PDB entry 5L5S | X-ray diffraction, 2.60 A resolution | chains O and P of the 28 polymer chains in the assembly

Chain O:
Name: Proteasome subunit alpha type-2
Source organism: Saccharomyces cerevisiae (strain ATCC 204508 / S288c)
Notes: EC 3.4.25.1
UniProtKB: P23639 (PSA2_YEAST); residue numbers follow UniProt; this construct covers 1-250
Chain sequence (250 residues; each row starts with the number of its first residue):
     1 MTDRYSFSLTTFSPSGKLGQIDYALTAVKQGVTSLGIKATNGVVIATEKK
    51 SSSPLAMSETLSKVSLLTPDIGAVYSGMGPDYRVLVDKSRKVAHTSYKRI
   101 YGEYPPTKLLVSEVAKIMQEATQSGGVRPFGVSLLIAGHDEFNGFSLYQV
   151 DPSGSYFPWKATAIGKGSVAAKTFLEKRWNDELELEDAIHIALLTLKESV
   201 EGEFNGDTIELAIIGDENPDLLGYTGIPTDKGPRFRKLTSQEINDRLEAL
Swiss-Prot annotation at these positions:
  - cross-link: Lys-108 (Glycyl lysine isopeptide (Lys-Gly) (interchain with G-Cter in ubiquitin))

Chain P:
Name: Proteasome subunit alpha type-3
Source organism: Saccharomyces cerevisiae (strain ATCC 204508 / S288c)
Notes: EC 3.4.25.1
UniProtKB: P23638 (PSA3_YEAST); residues 0-257 here correspond to UniProt positions 1-258 (UniProt number = residue number + 1)
Chain sequence (258 residues; row label = number of the first residue in the row; numbering starts at 0):
     0 MGSRRYDSRTTIFSPEGRLYQVEYALESISHAGTAIGIMASDGIVLAAER
    50 KVTSTLLEQDTSTEKLYKLNDKIAVAVAGLTADAEILINTARIHAQNYLK
   100 TYNEDIPVEILVRRLSDIKQGYTQHGGLRPFGVSFIYAGYDDRYGYQLYT
   150 SNPSGNYTGWKAISVGANTSAAQTLLQMDYKDDMKVDDAIELALKTLSKT
   200 TDSSALTYDRLEFATIRKGANDGEVYQKIFKPQEIKDILVKTGITKKDED
   250 EEADEDMK
Unresolved in the structure: 0, 245-257
Swiss-Prot annotation at these positions:
  - cross-link (Glycyl lysine isopeptide (Lys-Gly)): Lys-99 (interchain with G-Cter in ubiquitin), Lys-198 (interchain with G-Cter in ubiquitin), Lys-230 (interchain with G-Cter in ubiquitin)

Chain O / chain P interface:
Contacting residue pairs - 64 pairs, chain O then chain P:
  Arg-4(O) / Ser-2(P)  hydrogen bond (backbone-side chain)
  Tyr-5(O) / Ser-2(P)
  Tyr-5(O) / Tyr-5(P)
  Ser-6(O) / Gly-125(P)
  Ser-6(O) / Leu-127(P)
  Phe-7(O) / Ser-2(P)
  Phe-7(O) / Tyr-5(P)
  Phe-7(O) / Asp-6(P)
  Phe-7(O) / Gly-126(P)
  Ser-8(O) / Gly-126(P)  hydrogen bond (backbone-backbone)
  Ser-8(O) / Leu-127(P)
  Ser-8(O) / Arg-128(P)  hydrogen bond (side chain-backbone)
  Thr-10(O) / Arg-128(P)
  Thr-11(O) / Ser-7(P)
  Thr-11(O) / Thr-9(P)
  Thr-11(O) / Gln-20(P)
  Phe-12(O) / Gln-20(P)
  Phe-12(O) / Tyr-23(P)
  Phe-12(O) / Ala-24(P)  hydrophobic
  Phe-12(O) / Ser-27(P)
  Phe-12(O) / Arg-128(P)
  Phe-12(O) / Pro-129(P)
  Phe-12(O) / Gly-131(P)
  Ser-13(O) / Tyr-23(P)
  Pro-14(O) / Tyr-23(P)  hydrophobic
  Pro-14(O) / Glu-26(P)
  Ser-15(O) / Glu-26(P)
  Ser-15(O) / His-30(P)
  Gly-16(O) / Tyr-23(P)
  Gly-16(O) / Glu-26(P)
  Gly-16(O) / Ser-27(P)  hydrogen bond (backbone-side chain)
  Lys-38(O) / Glu-57(P)  salt bridge
  Ser-112(O) / Glu-84(P)
  Lys-116(O) / Ile-85(P)
  Gln-119(O) / Ala-81(P)
  Gln-119(O) / Asp-82(P)  hydrogen bond
  Gln-119(O) / Ile-85(P)
  Gln-119(O) / Arg-128(P)
  Thr-122(O) / Arg-128(P)  hydrogen bond (backbone-side chain)
  Gln-123(O) / Tyr-121(P)
  Gln-123(O) / Leu-127(P)
  Gln-123(O) / Arg-128(P)  hydrogen bond (side chain-backbone)
  Gln-123(O) / Pro-129(P)
  Gln-123(O) / Phe-130(P)
  Gly-125(O) / Leu-127(P)
  Ser-153(O) / Ala-81(P)
  Gly-154(O) / Ala-81(P)
  Ser-155(O) / Ala-81(P)
  Tyr-156(O) / Glu-84(P)  hydrogen bond
  Phe-157(O) / Leu-56(P)  hydrophobic
  Pro-158(O) / Leu-56(P)
  Pro-158(O) / Glu-57(P)  hydrogen bond (backbone-backbone)
  Pro-158(O) / Thr-60(P)
  Pro-158(O) / Ser-61(P)
  Trp-159(O) / Ser-53(P)
  Trp-159(O) / Leu-55(P)
  Trp-159(O) / Leu-56(P)
  Lys-160(O) / Thr-54(P)  hydrogen bond (side chain-backbone)
  Lys-160(O) / Leu-55(P)  hydrogen bond (backbone-backbone)
  Lys-160(O) / Leu-56(P)
  Lys-160(O) / Glu-57(P)
  Ala-161(O) / Leu-55(P)
  Leu-175(O) / Leu-55(P)  hydrophobic
  Glu-176(O) / Thr-54(P)
Also at the interface, not in a pair above, chain O (34 interface residues in all): Leu-18, Ser-124, Tyr-148, Trp-179
Also at the interface, not in a pair above, chain P (32 interface residues in all): Leu-79, Thr-80

Overview:
Chain O and chain P form an interface of 34 and 32 residues respectively; the contacts include 11 hydrogen
bonds and 1 salt bridge. Polar pairs include Lys-38(O)/Glu-57(P), Arg-4(O)/Ser-2(P) and Ser-8(O)/Arg-128(P).
Chain O is Proteasome subunit alpha type-2 and chain P is Proteasome subunit alpha type-3, both from
Saccharomyces cerevisiae (strain ATCC 204508 / S288c); the structure, Yeast 20S proteasome with human beta5i
(1-138; V31M) and human beta6 (97-111; 118-133) in complex with ..., was determined by X-ray diffraction (same
publication as 5L52, 5L54, 5L55, 5L5A, 5L5B, 5L5D and 30 further entries).
